PDB entry 9CJ7 | electron microscopy, 3.00 A resolution | chains C and B of the 8 polymer chains in the assembly

== Chain C (and B) ==
Molecule: Glycoprotein G1
From: Lassa virus Josiah
Notes: chain B of this document is another copy of the same molecule, construct and numbering; everything in this record applies to it too
UniProt: P08669 (GLYC_LASSJ); residue numbers follow UniProt; this construct covers 1-259
Sequence (259 residues; numbered 1 to 259; the number before each row is that of its first residue):
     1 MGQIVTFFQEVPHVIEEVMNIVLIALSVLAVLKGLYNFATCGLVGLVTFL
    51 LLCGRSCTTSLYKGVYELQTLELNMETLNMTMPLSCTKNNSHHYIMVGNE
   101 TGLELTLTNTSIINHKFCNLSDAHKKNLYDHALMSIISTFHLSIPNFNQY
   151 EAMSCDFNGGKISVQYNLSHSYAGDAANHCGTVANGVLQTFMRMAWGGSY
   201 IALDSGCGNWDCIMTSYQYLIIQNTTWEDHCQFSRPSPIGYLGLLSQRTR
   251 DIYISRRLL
Unresolved in the structure: 1-59, 173-178 (chain B: 1-59, 172-176)
Construct notes: conflict Cys207 (Arg in P08669)
Disulfides: Cys86-Cys231, Cys118-Cys155, Cys180-Cys212
Covalently attached groups: glycan linked to Asn79, Asn109, Asn119; N-acetylglucosamine (NAG) linked to Asn89, Asn99, Asn167, Asn224
Swiss-Prot annotation at these positions:
  - binding site (Zn(2+)): Cys57
  - site: Lys33 (Important for GP-C-mediated membrane fusion), Thr58, Thr59 (Cleavage), Leu259 (Cleavage)
  - lipidation: Gly2 (N-myristoyl glycine)
  - glycosylation (N-linked (GlcNAc...) asparagine): Asn79, Asn89, Asn99, Asn109, Asn119, Asn167, Asn224
What the authors report for this chain:
  - post-translational modification sites: Asn119

== Interface between chain C and chain B ==
Contacting residue pairs (48):
  Lys116(C) with Arg257(B), hydrogen bond (backbone-side chain)
  Cys118(C) with Arg257(B)
  Leu120(C) with Ile254(B), hydrophobic; Ser255(B); Arg256(B)
  Ser121(C) with Ser255(B)
  His124(C) with Asn148(B); Gln149(B), hydrogen bond (backbone-side chain); Tyr253(B); Ile254(B), hydrogen bond (side chain-backbone)
  Lys125(C) with Gln149(B), hydrogen bond (backbone-side chain); Tyr150(B), hydrogen bond; Glu151(B), salt bridge
  Asn127(C) with Asn148(B), hydrogen bond; Gln149(B), hydrogen bond
  Tyr129(C) with Asn148(B), hydrogen bond; Tyr253(B)
  His131(C) with Asn148(B); Gly181(B), hydrogen bond (side chain-backbone); Tyr253(B), hydrogen bond (backbone-side chain)
  Met134(C) with Tyr253(B); Ile254(B), hydrophobic
  Ser135(C) with Asn146(B), hydrogen bond; Asp251(B); Tyr253(B)
  Ser138(C) with Ile252(B); Tyr253(B); Ile254(B), hydrogen bond (side chain-backbone)
  His141(C) with Ile254(B); Arg257(B), hydrogen bond (side chain-backbone)
  Leu142(C) with Ile254(B), hydrophobic; Leu259(B), hydrophobic
  Phe147(C) with Arg257(B); Leu258(B)
  Asn148(C) with Leu258(B)
  Tyr150(C) with Arg257(B), hydrogen bond (backbone-side chain)
  Met153(C) with Arg257(B), hydrogen bond (backbone-side chain)
  Leu245(C) with Arg250(B)
  Arg248(C) with Thr249(B), hydrogen bond (side chain-backbone); Arg250(B), hydrogen bond (side chain-backbone); Ile252(B), hydrogen bond (side chain-backbone)
  Ile252(C) with Leu259(B), hydrophobic
  Tyr253(C) with Leu259(B)
  Ser255(C) with Leu258(B); Leu259(B)
  Arg256(C) with Arg256(B); Leu259(B), hydrogen bond (side chain-backbone)
  Leu258(C) with His124(B)
Interface residues without a listed pair, chain C (30 interface residues in all): Phe117, Ile137, Glu151, Thr249, Leu259

== Overview ==
30 residues of chain C face 18 of chain B across their interface; the contacts include 19 hydrogen bonds and 1
salt bridge. Polar pairs include Lys125(C)-Glu151(B), Lys116(C)-Arg257(B) and His124(C)-Gln149(B).
N-acetylglucosamine is covalently linked to Asn89(C), Asn99(C), Asn167(C) and Asn224(C). From UniProt:
Zn2+-binding residue Cys57(C) on chain C. From the paper: a modification site at Asn119(C).
Chain C and chain B are both Glycoprotein G1 (Lassa virus Josiah); the structure, Lineage IV Lassa virus
glycoprotein (Josiah) in complex with monoclonal antibody 8.9F, was determined by electron microscopy,
deposited together with 8TYC, 8TYE, 8VCV, 8VE8, 9CJ8, 9CK7 and 9CK8.
